Entry 2GO5 (electron microscopy, 7.40 A resolution (low resolution: residue-level contacts below are approximate; hydrogen-bond / salt-bridge calls are withheld)); this record covers chains 9 and 6 of the 9 polymer chains in the assembly.

# Chain 9
Molecule: ribosomal RNA
Source organism: Triticum sp
Sequence (90 nucleotides; row label = number of the first residue in the row):
  2825 CGAGGUCCCG CGUACAAGAC GCGGUCGAUA GACUCGGGGU GUGCGCGUCG AGGUAACGAG
  2885 ACGUUAAGCC CACGAGCACU AACAGACCAA

# Chain 6
Name: ribosomal protein L31
Source organism: Triticum sp
Amino-acid sequence (123 residues; numbered 1 to 123; the number before each row is that of its first residue):
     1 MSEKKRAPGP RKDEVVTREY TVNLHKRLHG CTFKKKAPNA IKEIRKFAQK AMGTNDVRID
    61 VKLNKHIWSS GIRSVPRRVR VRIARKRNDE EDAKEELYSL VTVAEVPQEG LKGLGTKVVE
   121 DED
Not modelled in the structure: 1-16, 98-123

# How chain 9 and chain 6 interact
Residue-residue contacts - 28 pairs, chain 9 then chain 6:
  C2833(9) with Lys50(6)
  G2834(9) with Lys50(6)
  C2835(9) with Leu24(6)
  A2854(9) with Lys26(6)
  G2855(9) with Thr21(6); Val22(6); Asn23(6); Leu24(6); Lys26(6); Arg77(6)
  A2856(9) with Thr21(6); Val22(6); Asn23(6); Arg77(6); Arg78(6)
  C2857(9) with Arg78(6)
  C2895(9) with Arg77(6)
  A2896(9) with His29(6)
  C2903(9) with Thr21(6)
  U2904(9) with Tyr20(6); Phe47(6); Ala51(6)
  A2905(9) with Phe47(6); Lys50(6); Ala51(6); Met52(6)
  A2906(9) with Lys50(6); Ala51(6)
Interface residues without a listed pair, chain 9 (15 interface residues in all): C2894, C2907

# In short
15 residues of chain 9 face 13 of chain 6 across their interface.
Chain 9 is ribosomal RNA and chain 6 is ribosomal protein L31, both from Triticum sp; the structure, Structure
of signal recognition particle receptor (SR) in complex with signal recognition particle (SRP) and ribosome
..., was determined by electron microscopy.
